Entry 4OAY (X-ray diffraction, 1.95 A resolution); this record covers chains B and N.

== Chain B (and N) ==
Name: DNA-binding protein
Organism: Streptomyces venezuelae
Notes: fragment: BldD; chain N of this document is another copy of the same molecule, construct and numbering; everything in this record applies to it too
UniProt: F2RCL8 (F2RCL8_STRVP); numbering as in UniProt (aligned over 80-166)
Chain sequence (91 residues; row label = number of the first residue in the row):
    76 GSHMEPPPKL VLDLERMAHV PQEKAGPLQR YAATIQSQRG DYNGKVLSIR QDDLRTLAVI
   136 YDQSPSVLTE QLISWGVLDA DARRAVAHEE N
Unresolved in the structure: 76-82, 156-166 (chain N: 76-82, 162-166)
Modified residues: Mse79 (selenomethionine); Mse92 (selenomethionine; parent Met)
Construct notes: expression tag (76-79); engineered mutation Mse92 (Leu in F2RCL8)
Small-molecule neighbours:
  - c-di-GMP (C2E; 9,9'-[(2R,3R,3aS,5S,7aR,9R,10R,10aS,12S,14aR)-3,5,10,12-tetrahydroxy-5,12-dioxidooctahydro-2H,7H-difuro[3,2-d:3',2'-j][1,3,7,9,2,8]tetraoxadiphosphacyclododecine-2,9-diyl]bis(2-amino-1,9-dihydro-6H-purin-6-one)), molecule 1: Lys84, Arg114, Ser123, Ile124, Arg125, Gln126
  - c-di-GMP (C2E), molecule 2: Lys84, Arg114, Asp116, Asn118, Val121, Leu122, Ser123
  - c-di-GMP (C2E), molecule 3: Tyr106, Ile110, Gln113, Arg114, Ser123, Ile124, Arg125, Asp128
  - c-di-GMP (C2E), molecule 4: Arg114, Gly115, Asp116
Reported in the primary citation:
  - binding site for c-di-GMP: Lys84, Ile110, Arg114 to Asp116, Asn118, Ser123, Arg125 to Asp128, Arg130
  - mutagenesis - R114D/D116R, R114D/D116R/R125D/D128R, R125D/D128R: abolished binding to c-di-GMP

== Chain B / chain N interface ==
Contacting residue pairs (1; chain B residue first):
  Arg125(B) - Arg125(N)

== Overview ==
Chain B and chain N each contribute 1 residues to their interface. Ligands of chain B: 4 copies of c-di-GMP.
From the paper: a binding site for c-di-GMP at Lys84(B), Ile110(B) and Arg114(B) among others; R114D/D116R,
R114D/D116R/R125D/D128R and R125D/D128R of chain B abolish binding to c-di-GMP.
Both chains are DNA-binding protein (Streptomyces venezuelae). Entry 4OAY (BldD CTD-c-di-GMP complex) was
determined by X-ray diffraction together with 5KHD, 4OAZ and 4OB4 from the same study.
